Entry 6RD9 (electron microscopy, 3.00 A resolution); this record covers chains T and X of the 31 polymer chains in the assembly.

Chain T:
Protein: ATP synthase subunit alpha
From: Polytomella sp. Pringsheim 198.80
UniProtKB: A0ZW40 (A0ZW40_9CHLO); residues 1-562 here = UniProt positions 1-562
Sequence (562 residues; each row starts with the number of its first residue):
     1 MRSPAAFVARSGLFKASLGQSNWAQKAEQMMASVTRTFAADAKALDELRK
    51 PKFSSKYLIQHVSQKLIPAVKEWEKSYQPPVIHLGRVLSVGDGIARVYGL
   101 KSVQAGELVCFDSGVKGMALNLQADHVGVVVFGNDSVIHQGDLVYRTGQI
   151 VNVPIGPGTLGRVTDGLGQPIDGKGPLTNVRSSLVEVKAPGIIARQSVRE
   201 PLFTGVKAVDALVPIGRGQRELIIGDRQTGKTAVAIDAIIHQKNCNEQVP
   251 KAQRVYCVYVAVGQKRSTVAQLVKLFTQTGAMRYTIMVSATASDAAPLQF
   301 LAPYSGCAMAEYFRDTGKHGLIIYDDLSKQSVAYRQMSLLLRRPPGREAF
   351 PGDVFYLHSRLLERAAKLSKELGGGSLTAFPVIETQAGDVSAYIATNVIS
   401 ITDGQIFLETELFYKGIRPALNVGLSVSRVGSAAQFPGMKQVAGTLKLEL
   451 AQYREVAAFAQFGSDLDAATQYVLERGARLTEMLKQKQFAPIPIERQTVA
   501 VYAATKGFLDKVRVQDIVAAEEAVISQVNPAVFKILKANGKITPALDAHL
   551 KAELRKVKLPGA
Not modelled in the structure: 1-39
Construct notes: conflict Arg-266 (Lys in A0ZW40)
Metal / ion sites: Mg2+: Thr-232 (together with ATP)
Ligand contacts:
  - ADP (adenosine-5'-diphosphate): Val-427, Ser-428, Arg-429
  - ATP (adenosine-5'-triphosphate): Asp-226, Arg-227, Gln-228, Thr-229, Gly-230, Lys-231, Thr-232, Ala-233, Glu-384, Phe-413, Arg-418, Pro-419, Gln-486, Lys-487, Gln-488

Chain X:
Protein: ATP synthase subunit beta
From: Polytomella sp. Pringsheim 198.80
Notes: EC 7.1.2.2
UniProtKB: A0ZW41 (A0ZW41_9CHLO); residue numbers follow UniProt; this construct covers 1-574
Sequence (574 residues; numbered 1 to 574; the number before each row is that of its first residue):
     1 MALRYAAGLAKNVVQRQGASLNIARAFAAEPAPAIDAGYVSQVIGPVVDV
    51 RFDGELPSILSSLEVEGHSVRLVLEVAQHMGDNTVRCIAMDSTDGLVRGQ
   101 KVVDTGSPIKVPVGRGTLGRIMNVIGEPVDEQGPIDAADIWSIHREAPEF
   151 TEQSTEQEILVTGIKVVDLLAPYQRGGKIGLFGGAGVGKTVLIMELINNV
   201 AKAHGGFSVFAGVGERTREGNDLYREMIESGVIKLGAERGNSKCTLVYGQ
   251 MNEPPGARARVALTGLTVAEYFRDIEGQDVLLFVDNIFRFTQANSEVSAL
   301 LGRIPSAVGYQPTLATDLGGLQERITTTTKGSITSVQAVYVPADDLTDPA
   351 PATTFAHLDATTVLSRSIAELGIYPAVDPLDSTSRMLNPNVIGAEHYNVA
   401 RGVQKVLQDYKNLQDIIAILGMDELSEEDKLTVARARKIQRFLSQPFQVA
   451 EVFTGTPGKYVDLADTISGFQGVLTGKYDDLPEMAFYMVGDIKEVKEKAD
   501 KMAKDIASRKEADNKKVSEELKDIPSLDKLVSEIKEVVIEEDDGLEEDFK
   551 AEALSSETVVLNEEGKSVPLPKKN
Not modelled in the structure: 1-32
Construct notes: conflict Ala-350 (Gly in A0ZW41), Leu-387 (Arg in A0ZW41)
Metal / ion sites: Mg2+: Thr-190, Glu-215 (together with ADP)
Ligand contacts:
  - ADP (adenosine-5'-diphosphate): Ala-185, Gly-186, Val-187, Gly-188, Lys-189, Thr-190, Val-191, Glu-215, Arg-216, Glu-219, Tyr-374, Pro-375, Phe-447, Ala-450, Phe-453, Thr-454
  - ATP (adenosine-5'-triphosphate): Ser-384, Arg-385, Leu-387, Asn-388, Tyr-397, Arg-401

Chain T / chain X interface:
Contacting residue pairs (98; chain T residue first):
  Leu-88(T) / Gly-81(X)
  Ser-89(T) / His-79(X)
  Ser-89(T) / Met-80(X)
  Ser-89(T) / Gly-81(X)
  Val-90(T) / Ile-59(X)
  Val-90(T) / Gln-78(X)
  Val-90(T) / His-79(X)  hydrogen bond (backbone-backbone)
  Gly-91(T) / Gln-78(X)
  Asp-92(T) / Gln-78(X)  hydrogen bond
  Asp-92(T) / Arg-303(X)  salt bridge
  Asn-134(T) / Glu-146(X)
  Asp-135(T) / Ile-59(X)
  Ser-136(T) / Ile-59(X)
  Ser-136(T) / Leu-60(X)
  His-139(T) / Ser-58(X)
  His-139(T) / His-79(X)
  Gln-140(T) / Leu-56(X)
  Gln-140(T) / His-79(X)  hydrogen bond (backbone-side chain)
  Gln-140(T) / Gly-81(X)  hydrogen bond (side chain-backbone)
  Gln-140(T) / Asp-82(X)
  Gln-140(T) / Asn-83(X)
  Val-163(T) / Phe-150(X)  hydrophobic
  Ile-171(T) / Phe-150(X)
  Ile-171(T) / Thr-151(X)
  Asp-172(T) / Phe-150(X)
  Asp-172(T) / Thr-151(X)
  Gly-173(T) / Thr-151(X)
  Arg-227(T) / Phe-355(X)
  Arg-227(T) / Asp-381(X)  salt bridge
  Gln-228(T) / Thr-383(X)
  Gln-264(T) / Glu-323(X)
  Lys-265(T) / Lys-178(X)
  Lys-265(T) / Glu-323(X)
  Lys-265(T) / Ala-356(X)
  Lys-265(T) / His-357(X)
  Lys-265(T) / Leu-358(X)
  Lys-265(T) / Asp-359(X)  salt bridge
  Arg-266(T) / Ala-147(X)
  Arg-266(T) / Pro-148(X)  hydrogen bond (side chain-backbone)
  Arg-266(T) / Glu-149(X)
  Arg-266(T) / Phe-150(X)
  Arg-266(T) / Gln-153(X)
  Arg-266(T) / Glu-323(X)  hydrogen bond (backbone-side chain)
  Ser-267(T) / Gln-153(X)  hydrogen bond
  Ser-267(T) / Thr-326(X)
  Val-269(T) / Phe-150(X)  hydrophobic
  Ala-270(T) / Phe-150(X)  hydrophobic
  Ala-270(T) / Gln-153(X)
  Ala-270(T) / Thr-155(X)
  Gln-271(T) / Thr-155(X)
  Gln-271(T) / Gln-157(X)
  Val-273(T) / Phe-150(X)  hydrophobic
  Lys-274(T) / Thr-155(X)  hydrogen bond (side chain-backbone)
  Lys-274(T) / Glu-156(X)  salt bridge
  Ala-292(T) / Gly-319(X)
  Ala-292(T) / Glu-323(X)
  Ala-292(T) / His-357(X)
  Ser-293(T) / Glu-323(X)
  Asp-294(T) / Thr-316(X)
  Lys-329(T) / Ala-356(X)
  Arg-335(T) / Ser-306(X)  hydrogen bond
  Arg-335(T) / Ala-307(X)
  Gln-336(T) / Pro-312(X)
  Gln-336(T) / Thr-313(X)
  Gln-336(T) / Thr-316(X)  hydrogen bond
  Leu-339(T) / Ile-304(X)
  Leu-339(T) / Pro-305(X)
  Leu-339(T) / Ser-306(X)
  Leu-339(T) / Pro-312(X)  hydrophobic
  Leu-340(T) / Pro-312(X)  hydrophobic
  Leu-340(T) / Thr-313(X)
  Arg-342(T) / Gly-302(X)  hydrogen bond (side chain-backbone)
  Arg-342(T) / Ile-304(X)
  Arg-343(T) / Ile-304(X)
  Pro-345(T) / Ile-304(X)  hydrophobic
  Glu-348(T) / Ala-307(X)
  Ala-349(T) / Pro-305(X)
  Ala-349(T) / Ser-306(X)
  Ala-349(T) / Ala-307(X)
  Gln-386(T) / Thr-347(X)
  Gln-386(T) / Ala-352(X)
  Glu-411(T) / Gln-408(X)
  Glu-411(T) / Asn-412(X)
  Tyr-414(T) / Leu-380(X)
  Tyr-414(T) / Thr-383(X)
  Tyr-414(T) / Gln-404(X)
  Tyr-414(T) / Lys-405(X)
  Tyr-414(T) / Gln-408(X)
  Lys-415(T) / Lys-405(X)  hydrogen bond (backbone-side chain)
  Lys-415(T) / Gln-408(X)
  Lys-415(T) / Asp-409(X)
  Lys-415(T) / Asn-412(X)
  Arg-418(T) / Arg-401(X)
  Gln-461(T) / Asn-412(X)
  Gln-461(T) / Leu-413(X)
  Gln-461(T) / Ile-416(X)
  Phe-462(T) / Ile-416(X)  hydrophobic
  Phe-462(T) / Glu-424(X)
Also at the interface, not in a pair above, chain T (55 interface residues in all): Ile-138, Thr-268, Thr-291, Ala-296, Gln-299, Val-332, Phe-413, Gly-463, Lys-487, Gln-488
Also at the interface, not in a pair above, chain X (61 interface residues in all): Pro-57, Ala-315, Gly-320, Leu-346, Ser-382, Arg-385, Asn-388, Pro-389, Tyr-397

In short:
Chain T and chain X form an interface of 55 and 61 residues respectively, with 12 hydrogen bonds and 4 salt
bridges. Among the polar pairs are Asp-92(T)/Arg-303(X), Arg-227(T)/Asp-381(X) and Lys-265(T)/Asp-359(X). ATP
is bound between chain T and chain X. Bound to chain T: ADP.
Here chain T is ATP synthase subunit alpha and chain X is ATP synthase subunit beta, both from Polytomella sp.
Pringsheim 198.80. Entry 6RD9 (CryoEM structure of Polytomella F-ATP synthase, Primary rotary state 1,
composite map) was determined by electron microscopy, deposited together with 6RD4, 6RD5, 6RD6, 6RD7, 6RD8,
6RDA and 46 further entries.
